5EI3 - chains A and B; structure by X-ray diffraction, 1.71 A resolution.

# Chain A
Protein: Eukaryotic translation initiation factor 4E
Source organism: Homo sapiens
UniProt: P06730 (IF4E_HUMAN); residues 1-217 here = UniProt positions 1-217
Amino-acid sequence (217 residues; row label = number of the first residue in the row):
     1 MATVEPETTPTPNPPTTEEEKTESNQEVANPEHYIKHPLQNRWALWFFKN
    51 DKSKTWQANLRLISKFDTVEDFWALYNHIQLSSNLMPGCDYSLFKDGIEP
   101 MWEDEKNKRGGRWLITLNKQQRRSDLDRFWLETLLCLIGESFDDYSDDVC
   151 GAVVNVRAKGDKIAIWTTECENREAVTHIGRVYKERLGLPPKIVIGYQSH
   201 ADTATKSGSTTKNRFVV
Not modelled in the structure: 1-26
Ligand contacts: 5O8 (N-[[(2R,3S,4R,5R)-5-[2-azanyl-6-oxidanylidene-7-(phenylmethyl)-1H-purin-7-ium-9-yl]-3,4-bis(oxidanyl)oxolan-2-yl]methyl]-1,1,1-tris(fluoranyl)methanesulfonamide): Trp56, Met101, Trp102, Glu103, Arg112, Trp166, His200, Thr203, Ala204
Swiss-Prot annotation at these positions:
  - region (EIF4EBP1/2/3 binding): His37 to Gln40, Trp73 to Asn77, Glu132 to Gly139
  - binding site (mRNA): Trp56, Gln57, Trp102, Glu103, Arg157 to Lys162, Thr205 to Ser207
  - site: Lys159 (Microbial infection: Interaction with potato virus Y VPg)
  - modified residue: Ala2 (N-acetylalanine), Thr22 (Phosphothreonine), Ser209 (Phosphoserine)
  - mutagenesis: Ser53 (S53A/D: No effect on phosphorylation level nor incorporation into eIF4F complex; S53A: Does not affect ability to rescue growth of yeast lacking a functional EIF4E/CDC33 gene), Trp56 (W56A: Impairs mRNA nuclear export. Reduces affinity for ribavirin), Trp73 (W73A: Abolishes binding to EIF4EBP1. Impairs interaction with DDX3X. Does not impair mRNA nuclear export. Does not affect affinity for ribavirin), Trp102 (W102L: Decrease in mRNA cap binding; when associated with A-105), Glu103 (E103A: No effect), Asp104 (D104A: No effect), Glu105 (E105A: Decrease in mRNA cap binding; when associated with L-102), Lys119 (K119A: Higher affinity for EIF4G1), Ser209 (S209A: Abolishes resistance to cellular stress and DNA-damaging agents. Does not affect ability to rescue growth of yeast lacking a functional EIF4E/CDC33 gene; S209D: Phosphomimetic mutant ...)
From the paper describing this entry:
  - binding site for 5O8: Trp56, Trp102, Glu103
  - binding site for sulfate ion: Arg112, Asn155, Arg157, Lys162
  - conformationally variable residues (side-chain flip): Trp102

# Chain B
Protein: Eukaryotic translation initiation factor 4 gamma
Notes: fragment: eIF4E binding sequence
Amino-acid sequence (14 residues; row label = number of the first residue in the row):
   621 KKRYDREFLLGFQF

# Chain A / chain B interface
Contacting residue pairs - 24 pairs, chain A then chain B:
  His37(A) with Tyr624(B); Phe632(B)
  Pro38(A) with Lys622(B); Tyr624(B), hydrogen bond (backbone-side chain)
  Gln40(A) with Lys621(B); Lys622(B), hydrogen bond (side chain-backbone)
  Val69(A) with Leu629(B), hydrophobic; Phe632(B), hydrophobic
  Glu70(A) with Phe632(B)
  Trp73(A) with Leu629(B), hydrogen bond (side chain-backbone); Leu630(B), hydrophobic; Phe632(B); Gln633(B)
  Tyr76(A) with Gln633(B)
  Asn77(A) with Gln633(B), hydrogen bond (side chain-backbone)
  Glu132(A) with Arg626(B), salt bridge
  Leu135(A) with Leu629(B)
  Ile138(A) with Leu629(B), hydrophobic
  Gly139(A) with Arg623(B); Tyr624(B), hydrogen bond (backbone-backbone)
  Glu140(A) with Lys622(B); Arg623(B)
  Asp143(A) with Arg623(B), salt bridge
  Arg186(A) with Arg626(B)
Other interface residues (no listed pair), chain A (18 interface residues in all): Leu39, Leu131, Ser141
Other interface residues (no listed pair), chain B (11 interface residues in all): Phe628, Phe634

# Summary
18 residues of chain A and 11 residues of chain B are in contact; the contacts include 5 hydrogen bonds and 2
salt bridges. Polar contacts include Glu132(A)-Arg626(B), Asp143(A)-Arg623(B) and Pro38(A)-Tyr624(B). From the
paper: a binding site for sulfate ion at Arg112(A), Asn155(A) and Arg157(A) among others; a binding site for
5O8 at Trp56(A), Trp102(A) and Glu103(A).
Here chain A is Eukaryotic translation initiation factor 4E (Homo sapiens) and chain B is Eukaryotic
translation initiation factor 4 gamma. Entry 5EI3 (Co-crystal structure of eIF4E with nucleotide mimetic
inhibitor) was determined by X-ray diffraction (same publication as 5EHC, 5EIR and 5EKV).
